9K09 - chains W and i of the 48 polymer chains in the assembly; structure by electron microscopy, 2.60 A resolution.

Chain W:
Molecule: Tail tubular protein B
Organism: Anabaena phage A-4L
Reference sequence: A0A059PYE2 (A0A059PYE2_9CAUD); residues 1-1015 here = UniProt positions 1-1015
Amino-acid sequence (1015 residues; numbered 1 to 1015; the number before each row is that of its first residue):
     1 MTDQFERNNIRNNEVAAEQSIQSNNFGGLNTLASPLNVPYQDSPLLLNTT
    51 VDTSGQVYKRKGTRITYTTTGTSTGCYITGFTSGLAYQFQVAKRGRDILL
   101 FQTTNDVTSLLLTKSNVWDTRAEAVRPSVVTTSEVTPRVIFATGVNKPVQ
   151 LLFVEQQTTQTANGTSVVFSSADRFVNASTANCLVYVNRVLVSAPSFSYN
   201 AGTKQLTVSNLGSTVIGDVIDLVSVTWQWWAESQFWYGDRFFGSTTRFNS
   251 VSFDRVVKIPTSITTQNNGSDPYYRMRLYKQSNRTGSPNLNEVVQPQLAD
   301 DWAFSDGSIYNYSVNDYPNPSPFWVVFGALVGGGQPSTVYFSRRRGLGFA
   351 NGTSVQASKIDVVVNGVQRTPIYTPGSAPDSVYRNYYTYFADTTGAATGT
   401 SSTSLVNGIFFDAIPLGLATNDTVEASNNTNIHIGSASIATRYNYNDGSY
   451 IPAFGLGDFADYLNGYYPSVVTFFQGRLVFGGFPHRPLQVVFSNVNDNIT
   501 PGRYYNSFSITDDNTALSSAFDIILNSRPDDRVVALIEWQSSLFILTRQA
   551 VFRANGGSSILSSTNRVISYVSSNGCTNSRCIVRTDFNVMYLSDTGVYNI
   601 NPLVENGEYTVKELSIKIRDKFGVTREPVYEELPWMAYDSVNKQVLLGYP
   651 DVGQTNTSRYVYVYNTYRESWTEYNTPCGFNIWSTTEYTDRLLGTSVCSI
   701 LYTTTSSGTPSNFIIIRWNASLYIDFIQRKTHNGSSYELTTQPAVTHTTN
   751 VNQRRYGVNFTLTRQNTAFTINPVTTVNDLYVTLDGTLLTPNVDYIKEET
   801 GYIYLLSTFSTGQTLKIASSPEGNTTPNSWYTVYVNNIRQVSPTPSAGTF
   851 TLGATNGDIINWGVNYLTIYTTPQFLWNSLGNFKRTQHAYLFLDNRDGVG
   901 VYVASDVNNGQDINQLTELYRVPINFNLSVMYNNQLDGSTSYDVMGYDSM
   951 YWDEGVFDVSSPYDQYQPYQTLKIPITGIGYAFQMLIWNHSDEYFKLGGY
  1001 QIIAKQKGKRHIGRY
Not modelled in the structure: 1-10

Chain i:
Molecule: Tail tubular protein A
Organism: Anabaena phage A-4L
Reference sequence: A0A059PY25 (A0A059PY25_9CAUD); numbering as in UniProt (aligned over 1-217)
Amino-acid sequence (217 residues; row label = number of the first residue in the row):
     1 MPKTTTFIQLVNKCLENIGERPVISFNNSVARKAADTVRDAITDVSYSYD
    51 WSWLTTSIIANSWINERADLGDVQSVKHVSYGSSSDGYRELTFTDERTFD
   101 AAKIYPGVGQVFTFNEYGGVRINPYPETVEEQVKYKFYVVKEATLPSVEI
   151 DVINIPDRFIQLITYNACTQLSISHLDDAQASQMWNSKYIDQLSRLRARE
   201 RNTTQSGANMFKFRGTR
Not modelled in the structure: 1

Chain W / chain i interface:
Pairs across the interface (27):
  Phe883(W) - His175(i)
  Arg885(W) - Ile18(i)
  Gln935(W) - Arg21(i)
  Asp937(W) - Arg21(i)  salt bridge
  Gly938(W) - Arg21(i)
  Ser939(W) - Arg21(i)
  Thr977(W) - Gly19(i)
  Gly978(W) - Gly19(i)
  Ile979(W) - Ile18(i)
  Ile979(W) - Gly19(i)
  Ile979(W) - Glu20(i)
  Ile979(W) - Leu176(i)  hydrophobic
  Lys1007(W) - Leu176(i)
  Lys1007(W) - Asp178(i)
  Gly1008(W) - Leu176(i)  hydrogen bond (backbone-backbone)
  Gly1008(W) - Asp177(i)
  Arg1010(W) - Lys33(i)
  Arg1010(W) - Ser174(i)  hydrogen bond (side chain-backbone)
  Arg1010(W) - His175(i)
  Arg1010(W) - Asp177(i)  salt bridge
  Ile1012(W) - Lys33(i)
  Gly1013(W) - Ser29(i)  hydrogen bond (backbone-side chain)
  Arg1014(W) - Asn28(i)
  Tyr1015(W) - Asn27(i)
  Tyr1015(W) - Asn28(i)
  Tyr1015(W) - Ser29(i)
  Tyr1015(W) - Arg32(i)  hydrogen bond (backbone-side chain)
Also at the interface, not in a pair above, chain W (17 interface residues in all): Tyr932

Summary:
17 residues of chain W face 14 of chain i across their interface; the contacts include 4 hydrogen bonds and 2
salt bridges. Among the polar pairs are Asp937(W)-Arg21(i), Arg1010(W)-Asp177(i) and Arg1010(W)-Ser174(i).
Here chain W is Tail tubular protein B and chain i is Tail tubular protein A, both from Anabaena phage A-4L.
Entry 9K09 (Cyanophage A4 portal-tail complex) was determined by electron microscopy together with 9JWB, 9K2V
and 9K3A from the same study.
